PDB entry 8WD9 | electron microscopy, 3.35 A resolution | chains C and D of the 4 polymer chains in the assembly

Chain C:
Protein: Probable dipeptide-transport integral membrane protein ABC transporter DppC
Organism: Mycobacterium tuberculosis (strain ATCC 25618 / H37Rv)
UniProt: L0TEV4 (L0TEV4_MYCTU); residues 23-287 here correspond to UniProt positions 2-266 (UniProt number = residue number - 21)
Chain sequence (287 residues; numbered 1 to 287; the number before each row is that of its first residue):
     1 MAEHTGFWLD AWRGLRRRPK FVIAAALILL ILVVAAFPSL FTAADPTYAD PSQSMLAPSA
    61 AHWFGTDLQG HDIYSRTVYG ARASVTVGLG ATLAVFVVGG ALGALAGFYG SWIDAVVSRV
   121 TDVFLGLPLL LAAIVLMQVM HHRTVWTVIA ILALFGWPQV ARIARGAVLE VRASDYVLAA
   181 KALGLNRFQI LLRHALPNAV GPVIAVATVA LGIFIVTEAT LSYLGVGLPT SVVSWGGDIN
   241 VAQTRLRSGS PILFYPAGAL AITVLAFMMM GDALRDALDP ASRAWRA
Not modelled in the structure: 1-3

Chain D:
Protein: Probable dipeptide-transport ATP-binding protein ABC transporter DppD
Organism: Mycobacterium tuberculosis (strain ATCC 25618 / H37Rv)
UniProt: I6Y482 (I6Y482_MYCTU); residue numbers follow UniProt; this construct covers 1-548
Chain sequence (548 residues; each row starts with the number of its first residue):
     1 MSVPAAPLLS VEGLEVTFGT DAPAVCGVDL AVRSGQTVAV VGESGSGKST TAAAILGLLP
    61 AGGRITAGRV VFDGRDITGA DAKRLRSIRG REIGYVPQDP MTNLNPVWKV GFQVTEALRA
   121 NTDGRAARRR AVELLAEAGL PDPAKQAGRY PHQLSGGMCQ RALIAIGLAG RPRLLIADEP
   181 TSALDVTVQR QVLDHLQGLT DELGTALLLI THDLALAAQR AEAVVVVRRG VVVESGAAQS
   241 ILQSPQHEYT RRLVAAAPSL TARSRRPPES RSRATTQAGD ILVVSELTKI YRESRGAPWR
   301 RVESRAVDGV SFRLPRASTL AIVGESGSGK STLARMVLGL LQPTSGTVVF DGTYDVGALA
   361 RDQVLAFRRR VQPVFQNPYS SLDPMYSVFR AIEEPLRVHH VGDRRQRQRA VRELVDQVAL
   421 PSSILGRRPR ELSGGQRQRV AIARALALRP EVLVCDEAVS ALDVLVQAQI LDLLADLQAD
   481 LGLTYLFISH DLAVIRQIAD DVLVMRAGRV VEHASTEEVF SRPRHEYTRQ LLQAIPGAPS
   541 APRKVGNL
Not modelled in the structure: 1-4, 261-278, 540-548

Chain C / chain D interface:
Contacting residue pairs (37; chain C residue first):
  H4(C) - G426(D)  hydrogen bond (side chain-backbone)
  H4(C) - R428(D)
  H4(C) - R430(D)
  H4(C) - E431(D)  hydrogen bond (backbone-side chain)
  T5(C) - R428(D)
  T5(C) - R430(D)  hydrogen bond (backbone-side chain)
  G6(C) - R428(D)
  F7(C) - M385(D)  hydrophobic
  D175(C) - F375(D)
  D175(C) - S380(D)  hydrogen bond (backbone-backbone)
  D175(C) - S381(D)
  Y176(C) - S380(D)
  Y176(C) - D383(D)
  Y176(C) - P384(D)
  L178(C) - R335(D)
  L178(C) - L340(D)  hydrophobic
  L178(C) - F375(D)  hydrophobic
  A179(C) - F375(D)  hydrophobic
  A179(C) - R444(D)
  K181(C) - L340(D)
  A182(C) - R368(D)
  A182(C) - Q372(D)  hydrogen bond (backbone-side chain)
  A182(C) - P373(D)  hydrophobic
  L183(C) - P395(D)  hydrophobic
  L183(C) - V398(D)  hydrophobic
  L183(C) - H399(D)  hydrogen bond (backbone-side chain)
  G184(C) - L365(D)
  G184(C) - R368(D)
  L185(C) - E394(D)
  L185(C) - V398(D)  hydrophobic
  R193(C) - R397(D)
  H194(C) - D383(D)  salt bridge
  H194(C) - Y386(D)
  H194(C) - E394(D)  salt bridge
  P197(C) - M385(D)
  N198(C) - P384(D)
  N198(C) - M385(D)
Also at the interface, not in a pair above, chain C (21 interface residues in all): W8, D10, S174, A180
Also at the interface, not in a pair above, chain D (25 interface residues in all): N377, L382

Summary:
21 residues of chain C face 25 of chain D across their interface; the contacts include 6 hydrogen bonds and 2
salt bridges. Polar contacts include H194(C)-D383(D), H194(C)-E394(D) and H4(C)-G426(D).
Here chain C is Probable dipeptide-transport integral membrane protein ABC transporter DppC and chain D is
Probable dipeptide-transport ATP-binding protein ABC transporter DppD, both from Mycobacterium tuberculosis
(strain ATCC 25618 / H37Rv). Entry 8WD9 (Cryo-EM structure of Mycobacterium tuberculosis DppABCD in apo form)
was determined by electron microscopy.
